PDB entry 5BJW | X-ray diffraction, 1.60 A resolution | chains A and B

[Chain A (and B)]
Protein: WlaL protein
From: Campylobacter jejuni
Notes: chain B of this document is another copy of the same molecule, construct and numbering; everything in this record applies to it too
Reference sequence: O86159 (O86159_CAMJU); residue numbers follow UniProt; this construct covers 244-590
Chain sequence (366 residues; each row starts with the number of its first residue):
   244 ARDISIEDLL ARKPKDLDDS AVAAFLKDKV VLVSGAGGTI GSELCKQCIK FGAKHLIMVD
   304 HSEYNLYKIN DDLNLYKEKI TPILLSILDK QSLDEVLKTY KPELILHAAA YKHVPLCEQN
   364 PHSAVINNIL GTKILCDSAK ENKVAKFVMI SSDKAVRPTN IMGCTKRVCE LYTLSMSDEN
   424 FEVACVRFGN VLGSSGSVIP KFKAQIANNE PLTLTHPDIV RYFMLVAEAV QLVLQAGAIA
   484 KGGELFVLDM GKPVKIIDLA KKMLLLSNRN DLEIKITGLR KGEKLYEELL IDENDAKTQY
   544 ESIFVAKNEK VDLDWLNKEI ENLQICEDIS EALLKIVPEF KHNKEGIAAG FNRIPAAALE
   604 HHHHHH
Not modelled in the structure: 244-247, 588-609 (chain B: 244-247, 587-609)
Construct notes: engineered mutation S395 (Thr in O86159); expression tag (591-609)
Metal / ion sites: Na+: K320, I323
Small-molecule neighbours:
  - NAD (nicotinamide-adenine-dinucleotide): G278, G280, G281, T282, I283, G284, V302, D303, H304, S305, N308, L328, S329, I330, A351, A352, A353, K355, N370, I393, S394, S395, M405, K409, F431, G432, N433, V434, S437, S438
  - UDP (uridine-5'-diphosphate): K397, N433, G439, S440, V441, K444, F445, T456, L457, T458, I462, R464, I499, R523, E526
Reported in the primary citation:
  - catalytic residues: D396, K397 (proposed by the authors, not directly observed)
  - mutagenesis - D396N: abolished catalytic activity
  - mutagenesis - M405Y: decreased catalytic activity

[How chain A and chain B interact]
Contacting residue pairs - 37 pairs, chain A then chain B:
  H304(A) - H304(B)
  H304(A) - Y354(B)  hydrogen bond (backbone-side chain)
  E306(A) - Y354(B)
  E306(A) - K355(B)  hydrogen bond (side chain-backbone)
  E306(A) - H356(B)  hydrogen bond (side chain-backbone)
  E306(A) - L359(B)
  Y307(A) - G439(B)
  Y310(A) - H356(B)
  Y310(A) - L359(B)
  Y310(A) - G439(B)  hydrogen bond (side chain-backbone)
  D314(A) - K444(B)  salt bridge
  P325(A) - L359(B)  hydrophobic
  P325(A) - Q362(B)
  P325(A) - N363(B)  hydrogen bond (backbone-side chain)
  I326(A) - N363(B)
  L327(A) - Y354(B)  hydrophobic
  L327(A) - N363(B)  hydrogen bond (backbone-side chain)
  L327(A) - S366(B)  hydrogen bond (backbone-side chain)
  S335(A) - H365(B)  hydrogen bond
  Y354(A) - H304(B)  hydrogen bond (side chain-backbone)
  Y354(A) - E306(B)
  Y354(A) - L327(B)  hydrophobic
  K355(A) - E306(B)  hydrogen bond (backbone-side chain)
  H356(A) - E306(B)  hydrogen bond (backbone-side chain)
  H356(A) - Y310(B)
  L359(A) - E306(B)
  L359(A) - Y310(B)
  L359(A) - P325(B)  hydrophobic
  Q362(A) - P325(B)
  N363(A) - P325(B)  hydrogen bond (side chain-backbone)
  N363(A) - I326(B)
  N363(A) - L327(B)  hydrogen bond (side chain-backbone)
  H365(A) - S335(B)  hydrogen bond
  S366(A) - L327(B)  hydrogen bond (side chain-backbone)
  G439(A) - Y307(B)
  G439(A) - Y310(B)
  K444(A) - D314(B)  salt bridge
Other interface residues (no listed pair), chain A (26 interface residues in all): S305, L309, L328, D332, A353, C360, S438
Other interface residues (no listed pair), chain B (26 interface residues in all): S305, L309, L328, D332, A353, C360, S438

[In short]
The chain A/chain B interface involves 26 residues from each chain, with 15 hydrogen bonds and 2 salt bridges.
Polar contacts include D314(A)-K444(B), H304(A)-Y354(B) and E306(A)-K355(B). Bound to chain A: UDP and NAD.
K320(A) and I323(A) coordinate Na+. The paper reports catalytic residues D396(A) and K397(A); D396N of chain A
abolishes catalytic activity.
Chain A and chain B are both WlaL protein (Campylobacter jejuni); the structure, X-ray structure of the PglF
4,6-dehydratase from campylobacter jejuni, T595S variant, in complex with UDP, was determined by X-ray
diffraction, deposited together with 5BJU, 5BJV, 5BJX and 5BJY.
